Entry 8CK3 (X-ray diffraction, 1.71 A resolution); this record covers chains A and B.

[Chain A]
Name: Endothelial PAS domain-containing protein 1
Source organism: Homo sapiens
UniProtKB: Q99814 (EPAS1_HUMAN); numbering as in UniProt (aligned over 239-350)
Chain sequence (118 residues; row label = number of the first residue in the row):
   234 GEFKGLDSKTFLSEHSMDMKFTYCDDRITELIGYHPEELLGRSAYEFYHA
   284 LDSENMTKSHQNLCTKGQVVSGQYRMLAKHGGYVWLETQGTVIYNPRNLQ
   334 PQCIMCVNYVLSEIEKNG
Unresolved in the structure: 234, 330-332, 350-351
Construct notes: expression tag (234-238, 351); conflict Glu247 (Arg in Q99814)
Ligand contacts: UXU ((4S)-1-[3,5-bis(fluoranyl)phenyl]-5,5-bis(fluoranyl)-3-methylsulfonyl-4,6-dihydrocyclopenta[c]thiophen-4-ol): Phe244, Ser246, His248, Met252, Phe254, Ala277, Phe280, Tyr281, Met289, Ser292, His293, Leu296, Val302, Ser304, Tyr307, Met309, Thr321, Gly323, Ile337, Cys339, Asn341

[Chain B]
Name: Aryl hydrocarbon receptor nuclear translocator
Source organism: Homo sapiens
UniProtKB: P27540 (ARNT_HUMAN); numbering as in UniProt (aligned over 356-470)
Chain sequence (122 residues; each row starts with the number of its first residue):
   350 GEFKGLNVCQPTRFISRHNIEGIFTFVDHRCVATVGYQPQELLGKNIVEF
   400 CHPEDQQLLRDSFQQVVKLKGQVLSVMFRFRSKNQEWLWMRTSSFTFQNP
   450 YSDEIEYIICTNTNVKNSSQEG
Unresolved in the structure: 350-360, 468-471
Construct notes: expression tag (350-355, 471); conflict Arg362 (Glu in P27540)

[Chain A / chain B interface]
Contacting residue pairs - 38 pairs, chain A then chain B:
  Leu239(A) with Asn448(B); Tyr450(B), hydrophobic; Ser451(B)
  Thr243(A) with Tyr456(B)
  Leu245(A) with Ile458(B), hydrophobic
  Glu247(A) with Arg362(B), salt bridge; Ile364(B); Arg379(B), salt bridge
  Thr255(A) with Arg362(B)
  Tyr256(A) with Ile364(B), hydrophobic; Phe375(B); Asp377(B); Arg379(B)
  Gln301(A) with Gly420(B), hydrogen bond (side chain-backbone)
  Glu320(A) with Tyr450(B)
  Gln322(A) with Phe444(B); Thr445(B); Phe446(B)
  Thr324(A) with Val422(B); Phe444(B)
  Ile326(A) with Ser442(B); Thr460(B)
  Asn328(A) with Arg440(B), hydrogen bond
  Pro329(A) with Ser424(B); Arg440(B)
  Gln335(A) with Arg362(B); Thr462(B), hydrogen bond
  Cys336(A) with Arg362(B)
  Met338(A) with Ile364(B), hydrophobic; Ile458(B), hydrophobic; Thr460(B)
  Val340(A) with Phe446(B), hydrophobic; Ile458(B), hydrophobic
  Tyr342(A) with Phe446(B), hydrophobic; Asn448(B); Pro449(B); Tyr450(B), hydrophobic
  Leu344(A) with Tyr450(B), hydrophobic
Other interface residues (no listed pair), chain A (23 interface residues in all): Asp240, Arg260, Gln306, Val325
Other interface residues (no listed pair), chain B (24 interface residues in all): Arg366, Lys419, Gln421

[In short]
Chain A and chain B form an interface of 23 and 24 residues respectively; the contacts include 3 hydrogen
bonds and 2 salt bridges. Among the polar pairs are Glu247(A)-Arg362(B), Glu247(A)-Arg379(B) and
Gln301(A)-Gly420(B). Bound to chain A: compound UXU.
Here chain A is Endothelial PAS domain-containing protein 1 and chain B is Aryl hydrocarbon receptor nuclear
translocator, both from Homo sapiens. Entry 8CK3 (STRUCTURE OF HIF2A-ARNT HETERODIMER IN COMPLEX WITH
(S)-1-(3,5-Difluoro-phenyl)-5,5-difluoro-3-methanesulfonyl-5,6-dihydro-4H-cyclopenta[c]thiophen-4-ol) was
determined by X-ray diffraction (same publication as 8CK4 and 8CK8).
